Entry 8PHQ (electron microscopy, 2.69 A resolution); this record covers chains AM and AS of the 78 polymer chains in the assembly.

Chain AM:
Protein: Decorator protein P03
Organism: Borreliella burgdorferi B31
Sequence (185 residues; numbered 1 to 185; the number before each row is that of its first residue):
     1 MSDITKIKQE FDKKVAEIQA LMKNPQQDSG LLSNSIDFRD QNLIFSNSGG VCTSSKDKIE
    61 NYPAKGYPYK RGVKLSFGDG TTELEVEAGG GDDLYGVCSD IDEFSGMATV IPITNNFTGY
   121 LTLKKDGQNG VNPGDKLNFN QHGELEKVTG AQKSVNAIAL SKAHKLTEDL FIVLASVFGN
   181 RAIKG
Unresolved in the structure: 1-19, 126-130, 149-152, 182-185

Chain AS:
Protein: Major capsid protein
Organism: Borreliella burgdorferi B31
Sequence (319 residues; numbered 1 to 319; the number before each row is that of its first residue):
     1 MELFDENYYA KAVANIIGEV KDPIMYKWFS PDQIEDVDLQ MGYQKTVKWD AFLNANPTTI
    61 ANEVNTISTI GFSSEVVRLN YLKLQYKFRH LKQTSEKFYT SDSYIGDINN NLLPFAQAYK
   121 LASSEIIKLI NHFVLTGTVS IQKDGKNQKR LLPNMYGLLN MPEQIKEEVA SGDKDKMDKI
   181 FEKIEAGLSK LELGDEFSTP MMVIVDPATS LKLVKPYAAA QGAASSCEKW EDVLIQTIKA
   241 INNREDVYIE TSNLLKHKIL IYPLNSELIK FKPSKYMLPT PNEQVDKDST DVAHSYIDFV
   301 LGGLLATRKT ILQVNIKQS
Unresolved in the structure: 1-2, 219-226

How chain AM and chain AS interact:
Residue-residue contacts (57):
  Asn24(AM) with Ser74(AS)
  Gln27(AM) with Val76(AS)
  Asp28(AM) with Lys45(AS); Val76(AS); Arg78(AS)
  Ser29(AM) with Glu75(AS); Val76(AS), hydrogen bond (backbone-backbone); Val77(AS); Arg78(AS), hydrogen bond (backbone-backbone); Arg308(AS)
  Gly30(AM) with Val77(AS)
  Leu31(AM) with Glu75(AS); Val77(AS); Met161(AS), hydrophobic; Pro162(AS); Gln164(AS); Ala306(AS); Thr307(AS); Arg308(AS), hydrogen bond (backbone-side chain)
  Leu32(AM) with Lys48(AS); Glu75(AS); Val77(AS), hydrophobic; Leu305(AS), hydrophobic; Ala306(AS), hydrogen bond (backbone-backbone); Thr307(AS); Arg308(AS), hydrogen bond (backbone-backbone)
  Ser33(AM) with Lys48(AS); Glu75(AS), hydrogen bond (backbone-side chain); Arg308(AS)
  Asn34(AM) with Glu192(AS), hydrogen bond (side chain-backbone); Arg308(AS), hydrogen bond (side chain-backbone)
  Ile36(AM) with Leu193(AS); Gly194(AS); Asp195(AS), hydrogen bond (backbone-backbone); Glu196(AS)
  Gln41(AM) with Phe52(AS)
  Asn42(AM) with Phe52(AS); Leu53(AS); Asn54(AS)
  Ile44(AM) with Phe52(AS), hydrophobic
  Asn47(AM) with Phe52(AS); Asn54(AS), hydrogen bond
  Gly50(AM) with Thr69(AS), hydrogen bond (backbone-side chain)
  Val51(AM) with Asn54(AS); Ser68(AS); Thr69(AS), hydrogen bond (backbone-side chain)
  Cys52(AM) with Thr66(AS); Ile67(AS); Ser68(AS)
  Thr53(AM) with Asn65(AS); Thr66(AS); Ile67(AS), hydrogen bond (backbone-backbone); Thr69(AS)
  Ser54(AM) with Asn65(AS); Thr66(AS)
  Ser55(AM) with Asn65(AS)
  Lys56(AM) with Asn65(AS), hydrogen bond
Also at the interface, not in a pair above, chain AM (23 interface residues in all): Ser35, Ser46
Also at the interface, not in a pair above, chain AS (33 interface residues in all): Asp50, Ala55, Ser73, Asn154, Glu163, Lys309

Summary:
23 residues of chain AM and 33 residues of chain AS are in contact, with 14 hydrogen bonds. Polar pairs
include Leu31(AM)-Arg308(AS), Ser33(AM)-Glu75(AS) and Asn34(AM)-Glu192(AS).
Chain AM is Decorator protein P03 and chain AS is Major capsid protein, both from Borreliella burgdorferi B31;
the structure, Top cap of the Borrelia bacteriophage BB1 procapsid, fivefold-symmetrized outer shell, was
determined by electron microscopy (same publication as 8PHP, 8PHR and 8PHS).
